PDB entry 2WKC | X-ray diffraction, 2.60 A resolution | chains C and D of the 4 polymer chains in the assembly

== Chain C (and D) ==
Molecule: ORF34P2
Organism: Lactococcus phage P2
Notes: chain D of this document is another copy of the same molecule, construct and numbering; everything in this record applies to it too
Reference sequence: Q09WL7 (Q09WL7_9CAUD); residues 2-118 here correspond to UniProt positions 15-131 (UniProt number = residue number + 13)
Amino-acid sequence (119 residues; numbered 0 to 118; the number before each row is that of its first residue; numbering starts at 0):
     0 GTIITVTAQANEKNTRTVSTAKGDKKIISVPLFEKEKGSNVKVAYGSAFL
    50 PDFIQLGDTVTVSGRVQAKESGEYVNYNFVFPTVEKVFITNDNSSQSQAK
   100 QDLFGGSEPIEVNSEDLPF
Unresolved in the structure: 90-118 (chain D: 36-37, 70-72, 94-118)

== Chain C / chain D interface ==
Residue-residue contacts - 51 pairs, chain C then chain D:
  Gly0(C) with Thr4(D); Val5(D); Thr6(D), hydrogen bond (backbone-backbone)
  Thr1(C) with Ile3(D); Thr4(D); Val5(D); Pro30(D), hydrogen bond (side chain-backbone); Leu31(D); Glu33(D)
  Ile2(C) with Ile2(D); Ile3(D); Thr4(D), hydrogen bond (backbone-backbone)
  Ile3(C) with Ile2(D); Leu31(D)
  Thr4(C) with Gly0(D); Thr1(D); Ile2(D), hydrogen bond (backbone-backbone)
  Val5(C) with Gly0(D); Thr1(D)
  Thr6(C) with Gly0(D), hydrogen bond (backbone-backbone)
  Pro30(C) with Thr1(D), hydrogen bond (backbone-side chain)
  Leu31(C) with Thr1(D); Ile3(D)
  Phe32(C) with Val65(D); Tyr76(D), hydrophobic
  Glu33(C) with Gly0(D); Thr1(D), hydrogen bond (side chain-backbone); Arg64(D), salt bridge; Val65(D), hydrogen bond (backbone-backbone); Gln66(D); Ala67(D), hydrogen bond (backbone-backbone)
  Lys34(C) with Gln66(D)
  Glu35(C) with Lys68(D)
  Asn39(C) with Glu69(D), hydrogen bond (backbone-side chain)
  Val40(C) with Ala67(D); Glu69(D)
  Arg64(C) with Glu33(D), salt bridge
  Val65(C) with Phe32(D); Glu33(D), hydrogen bond (backbone-backbone)
  Gln66(C) with Glu33(D); Glu35(D)
  Ala67(C) with Phe32(D), hydrophobic; Glu33(D), hydrogen bond (backbone-backbone); Lys34(D); Glu35(D), hydrogen bond (backbone-backbone); Val40(D)
  Lys68(C) with Glu35(D)
  Glu69(C) with Asn39(D), hydrogen bond (side chain-backbone); Val40(D)
  Val74(C) with Val40(D), hydrophobic
  Tyr76(C) with Phe32(D), hydrophobic
Also at the interface, not in a pair above, chain C (24 interface residues in all): Ser38
Also at the interface, not in a pair above, chain D (24 interface residues in all): Ser38, Val74

== Overview ==
The chain C/chain D interface involves 24 residues from each chain; the contacts include 14 hydrogen bonds and
2 salt bridges. Polar contacts include Glu33(C)-Arg64(D), Thr1(C)-Pro30(D) and Glu33(C)-Thr1(D).
Both chains are ORF34P2 (Lactococcus phage P2). Entry 2WKC (Crystal structure from a single-stranded DNA
binding protein from the lactococcal phage p2) was determined by X-ray diffraction (same publication as 2WKD).
